6YLE - chains B and K of the 5 polymer chains in the assembly; structure by electron microscopy, 3.30 A resolution.

[Chain B]
Molecule: Pre-rRNA-processing protein IPI3
From: Saccharomyces cerevisiae
Reference sequence: P53877 (IPI3_YEAST); numbering as in UniProt (aligned over 1-555)
Chain sequence (555 residues; each row starts with the number of its first residue):
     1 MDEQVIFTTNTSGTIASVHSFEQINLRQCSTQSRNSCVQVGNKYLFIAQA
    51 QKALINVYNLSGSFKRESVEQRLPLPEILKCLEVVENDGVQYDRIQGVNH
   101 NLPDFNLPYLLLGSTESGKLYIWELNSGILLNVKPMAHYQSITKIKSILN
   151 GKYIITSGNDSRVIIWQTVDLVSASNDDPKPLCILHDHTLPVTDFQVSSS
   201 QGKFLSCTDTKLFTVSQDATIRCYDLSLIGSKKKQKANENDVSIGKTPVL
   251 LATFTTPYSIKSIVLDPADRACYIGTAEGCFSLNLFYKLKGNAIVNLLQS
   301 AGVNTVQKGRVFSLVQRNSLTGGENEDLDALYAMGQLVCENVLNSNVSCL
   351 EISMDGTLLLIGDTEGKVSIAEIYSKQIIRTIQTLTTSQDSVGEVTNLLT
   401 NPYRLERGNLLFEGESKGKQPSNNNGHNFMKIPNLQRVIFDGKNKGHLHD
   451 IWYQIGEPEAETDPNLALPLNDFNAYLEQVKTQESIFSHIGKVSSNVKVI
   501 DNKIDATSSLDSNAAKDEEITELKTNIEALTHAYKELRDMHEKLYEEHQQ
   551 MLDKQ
Not modelled in the structure: 174-178, 230-245, 319-330, 387-391, 406-430, 461-471, 490-555

[Chain K]
Molecule: Pre-rRNA-processing protein IPI1
From: Saccharomyces cerevisiae
Reference sequence: A6ZSZ4 (IPI1_YEAS7); residues 1-334 here = UniProt positions 1-334
Chain sequence (334 residues; each row starts with the number of its first residue):
     1 MTKSRKQKQKKQDFLRKKLKVGKPKEKARNATDTSFVSKTISIRNQHLDQ
    51 NPHDLTKRLTLLKHHNINVRKETLTTFQKSIPSIIKSRLMTPLLTQSIPL
   101 ICDESQQVRQGLIDLVDEIGSHDAEILKLHCNIFVLYINMAMTHIVTQIQ
   151 ADSTKFLSHLLKYCGDEVVRKSWVKLLNGVFGVLGWGQVGKNDSASIVQT
   201 KKRNAKYVTIHLNALYTLVEYGCQDERARSDGDTAETTEDSGTLRNPYLI
   251 PDYPQPFEHLKLFTRELKVQDATSSGVNATLLSLATQDIDTRKAVFIEQF
   301 LPIVRKKIEVIIKEGGECGKSANKLKTLLAKIFD
Not modelled in the structure: 1-244, 269-334

[Interface between chain B and chain K]
Contacting residue pairs (18):
  Met1(B) - Leu262(K)
  Met1(B) - Phe263(K)  hydrophobic
  Asp2(B) - Arg265(K)  salt bridge
  Glu3(B) - Phe263(K)
  His19(B) - Phe263(K)
  Ser20(B) - Arg265(K)  hydrogen bond
  Asp266(B) - Ile250(K)
  Arg270(B) - Tyr248(K)
  Arg270(B) - Leu249(K)
  Arg270(B) - Ile250(K)
  Ala271(B) - Ile250(K)  hydrophobic
  Asp355(B) - Phe263(K)
  Thr357(B) - Pro256(K)
  Glu372(B) - Pro254(K)
  Glu372(B) - Gln255(K)
  Tyr374(B) - Asp252(K)  hydrogen bond (side chain-backbone)
  Tyr374(B) - Tyr253(K)
  Tyr374(B) - Pro254(K)  hydrophobic
Interface residues without a listed pair, chain B (17 interface residues in all): Tyr273, Phe286, Ile294, Met354, Leu405
Interface residues without a listed pair, chain K (13 interface residues in all): Pro251, Phe257

[In short]
17 residues of chain B face 13 of chain K across their interface; the contacts include 2 hydrogen bonds and 1
salt bridge. Polar contacts include Asp2(B)-Arg265(K), Ser20(B)-Arg265(K) and Tyr374(B)-Asp252(K).
Chain B is Pre-rRNA-processing protein IPI3 and chain K is Pre-rRNA-processing protein IPI1, both from
Saccharomyces cerevisiae; the structure, Rix1-Rea1 pre-60S particle - Rix1-subcomplex, body 3 (rigid body
refinement), was determined by electron microscopy (same publication as 6YLF, 6YLX and 6YLY).
